PDB entry 6VQO | X-ray diffraction, 3.00 A resolution | chains D and P of the 5 polymer chains in the assembly

Chain D:
Name: T-cell receptor 1a2, alfa chain
Organism: Homo sapiens
Chain sequence (208 residues; numbered 1 to 208; the number before each row is that of its first residue):
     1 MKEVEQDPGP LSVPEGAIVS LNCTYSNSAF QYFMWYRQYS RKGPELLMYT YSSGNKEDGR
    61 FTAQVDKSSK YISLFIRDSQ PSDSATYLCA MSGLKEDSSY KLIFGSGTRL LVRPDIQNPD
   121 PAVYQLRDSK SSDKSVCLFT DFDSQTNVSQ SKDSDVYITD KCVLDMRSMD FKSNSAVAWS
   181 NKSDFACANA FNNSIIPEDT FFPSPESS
Unresolved in the structure: 1, 129-133, 182-184, 203-208
Disulfides: Cys23-Cys89, Cys137-Cys187
What the authors report for this chain:
  - conformationally variable residues (loop rearrangement): Gly93 to Leu102

Chain P:
Name: peptide from p53 tumor suppressor
Organism: Homo sapiens
Notes: engineered mutation(s): R175H
Chain sequence (9 residues; numbered 1 to 9; the number before each row is that of its first residue):
     1 HMTEVVRHC

Interface between chain D and chain P:
Contacting residue pairs - 10 pairs, chain D then chain P:
  Ala29(D) - Glu4(P)
  Gln31(D) - Glu4(P)
  Gln31(D) - Val5(P)
  Tyr32(D) - Arg7(P)  hydrogen bond
  Leu94(D) - Glu4(P)
  Leu94(D) - Val6(P)  hydrophobic
  Ser98(D) - His8(P)  hydrogen bond
  Tyr100(D) - Glu4(P)  hydrogen bond (side chain-backbone)
  Tyr100(D) - Val5(P)
  Tyr100(D) - Val6(P)  hydrogen bond (side chain-backbone)
From the paper, about this interface:
  - pairs named by the authors: Ser98(D)-His8(P)

In short:
6 residues of chain D and 5 residues of chain P are in contact, with 4 hydrogen bonds. Polar contacts include
Tyr32(D)-Arg7(P), Ser98(D)-His8(P) and Tyr100(D)-Glu4(P). The authors report a contact between Ser98(D) and
His8(P). The paper reports conformational variability at Gly93(D).
Here chain D is T-cell receptor 1a2, alfa chain and chain P is peptide from p53 tumor suppressor, both from
Homo sapiens. Entry 6VQO (T cell receptor-p53-HLA-A2 complex) was determined by X-ray diffraction (same
publication as 6VR1, 6VR5, 6VRM, 6VRN, 6VTC and 6VTH).
